3GCT - chains E and F of the 4 polymer chains in the assembly; structure by X-ray diffraction, 1.60 A resolution.

== Chain E ==
Protein: Gamma-chymotrypsin A
Source organism: Bos taurus
Notes: EC 3.4.21.1
Reference sequence: P00766 (CTRA_BOVIN); numbering as in UniProt (aligned over 1-13)
Chain sequence (13 residues; each row starts with the number of its first residue):
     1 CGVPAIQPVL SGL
Unresolved in the structure: 12-13

== Chain F ==
Protein: Gamma-chymotrypsin A
Source organism: Bos taurus
Notes: EC 3.4.21.1
Reference sequence: P00766 (CTRA_BOVIN); numbering as in UniProt (aligned over 16-146)
Chain sequence (131 residues; row label = number of the first residue in the row):
    16 IVNGEEAVPG SWPWQVSLQD KTGFHFCGGS LINENWVVTA AHCGVTTSDV VVAGEFDQGS
    76 SSEKIQKLKI AKVFKNSKYN SLTINNDITL LKLSTAASFS QTVSAVCLPS ASDDFAAGTT
   136 CVTTGWGLTR Y
UniProt features mapped onto this chain:
  - active site (Charge relay system): His57, Asp102
Cystine bridges: Cys42-Cys58

== Chain E / chain F interface ==
Disulfides between the chains: Cys1(E)-Cys122(F)
Contacting residue pairs (21):
  Cys1(E) - Ala120(F)
  Cys1(E) - Val121(F)
  Cys1(E) - Cys122(F)  disulfide
  Gly2(E) - Trp29(F)
  Gly2(E) - Ala120(F)  hydrogen bond (backbone-backbone)
  Gly2(E) - Cys122(F)
  Pro4(E) - Ser26(F)
  Pro4(E) - Pro28(F)
  Pro4(E) - Trp29(F)  hydrophobic
  Ala5(E) - Gln116(F)
  Ile6(E) - Val23(F)  hydrophobic
  Ile6(E) - Pro24(F)
  Ile6(E) - Gly25(F)
  Ile6(E) - Ser26(F)
  Ile6(E) - Thr117(F)
  Gln7(E) - Ser26(F)
  Pro8(E) - Ser26(F)
  Pro8(E) - Trp27(F)  hydrophobic
  Val9(E) - Glu20(F)
  Val9(E) - Val23(F)  hydrophobic
  Leu10(E) - Glu20(F)
Also at the interface, not in a pair above, chain E (10 interface residues in all): Val3
Also at the interface, not in a pair above, chain F (14 interface residues in all): Val137

== In short ==
10 residues of chain E face 14 of chain F across their interface; the contacts include 1 disulfide bond and 1
hydrogen bond. The hydrogen-bonded pair Gly2(E)-Ala120(F) is a backbone contact. UniProt lists active-site
residues His57(F) and Asp102(F) on chain F.
Here chain E is Gamma-chymotrypsin A and chain F is Gamma-chymotrypsin A, both from Bos taurus. Entry 3GCT
(Structure of gamma-*chymotrypsin in the range $p*h 2.0 to $p*h 10.5 suggests that gamma-chymotrypsin is a
...) was determined by X-ray diffraction (same publication as 2GCT).
